PDB entry 1DEX | X-ray diffraction, 1.90 A resolution | chain A

# Chain A
Name: Rhamnogalacturonan acetylesterase
Source organism: Aspergillus aculeatus
Chain sequence (233 residues; numbered 1 to 233; the number before each row is that of its first residue):
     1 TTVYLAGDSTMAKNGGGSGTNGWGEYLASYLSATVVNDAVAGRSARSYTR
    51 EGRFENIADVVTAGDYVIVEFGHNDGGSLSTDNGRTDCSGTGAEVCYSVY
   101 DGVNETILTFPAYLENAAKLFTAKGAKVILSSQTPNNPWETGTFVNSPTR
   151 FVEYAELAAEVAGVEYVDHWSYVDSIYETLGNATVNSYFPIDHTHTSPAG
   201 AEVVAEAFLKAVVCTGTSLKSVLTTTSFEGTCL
Disulfides: Cys88-Cys96, Cys214-Cys232
Covalent attachments: N-acetylglucosamine (NAG) linked to Asn104, Asn182
Reported in the primary citation:
  - catalytic residues: Ser9, Asp192, His195
  - post-translational modification sites: Asn104, Asn182

# Summary
Covalently linked N-acetylglucosamine: at Asn104 and Asn182. From the paper: catalytic residues Ser9, Asp192
and His195; modification sites Asn104 and Asn182.
Chain A is Rhamnogalacturonan acetylesterase (Aspergillus aculeatus); the structure, Rhamnogalacturonan
acetylesterase from aspergillus aculeatus at 1.9 A resolution, was determined by X-ray diffraction together
with 1DEO from the same study.
